Entry 6V7B (electron microscopy, 3.40 A resolution); this record covers chains 2 and D of the 48 polymer chains in the assembly.

== Chain 2 ==
Molecule: A-DNA
Source organism: Pyrobaculum filamentous virus 1
Sequence (323 nucleotides; each row starts with the number of its first residue):
   210 TATATATATATATATATATATATATATATATATATATATATATATATATA
   260 TATATATATATATATATATATATATATATATATATATATATATATATATA
   310 TATATATATATATATATATATATATATATATATATATATATATATATATA
   360 TATATATATATATATATATATATATATATATATATATATATATATATATA
   410 TATATATATATATATATATATATATATATATATATATATATATATATATA
   460 TATATATATATATATATATATATATATATATATATATATATATATATATA
   510 TATATATATATATATATATATAT

== Chain D ==
Protein: Structural protein VP1
Source organism: Pyrobaculum filamentous virus 1
UniProt: A0A140F3K6 (A0A140F3K6_9VIRU); numbering as in UniProt (aligned over 1-129)
Sequence (129 residues; row label = number of the first residue in the row):
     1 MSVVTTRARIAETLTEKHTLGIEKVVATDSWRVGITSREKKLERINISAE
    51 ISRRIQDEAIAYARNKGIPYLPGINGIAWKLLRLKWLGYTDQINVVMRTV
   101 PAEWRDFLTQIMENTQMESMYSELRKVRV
Not modelled in the structure: 1-9, 129
Construct notes: conflict Glu43 (Gly in A0A140F3K6), Arg54 (Lys in A0A140F3K6), Thr115 (Ile in A0A140F3K6)

== Chain 2 / chain D interface ==
Pairs across the interface - 34 pairs, chain 2 then chain D:
  DA385(2) - Gly73(D)  sugar contact
  DA385(2) - Gly76(D)  base contact
  DA385(2) - Ile77(D)  phosphate contact
  DT386(2) - Gly76(D)  sugar contact
  DT386(2) - Trp79(D)  base contact
  DT386(2) - Lys80(D)  salt bridge to the phosphate
  DA387(2) - Ser48(D)  hydrogen bond to the base
  DA387(2) - Trp79(D)  sugar contact
  DA387(2) - Lys80(D)  phosphate contact
  DA387(2) - Arg83(D)  salt bridge to the phosphate
  DT388(2) - Arg44(D)  phosphate contact
  DT388(2) - Ile45(D)  base contact
  DT388(2) - Ser48(D)  sugar contact
  DT388(2) - Lys126(D)  sugar contact
  DA389(2) - Lys41(D)  sugar contact
  DA389(2) - Arg44(D)  salt bridge to the phosphate
  DA389(2) - Ile45(D)  sugar contact
  DT390(2) - Trp31(D)  hydrogen bond to the base
  DT390(2) - Gly34(D)  phosphate contact
  DT390(2) - Ile35(D)  sugar contact
  DT390(2) - Lys41(D)  salt bridge to the phosphate
  DA391(2) - Val25(D)  phosphate contact
  DA391(2) - Ser30(D)  sugar contact
  DA391(2) - Trp31(D)  sugar contact
  DA391(2) - Arg38(D)  salt bridge to the phosphate
  DT392(2) - His18(D)  hydrogen bond to the base
  DT392(2) - Gly21(D)  phosphate contact
  DT392(2) - Lys24(D)  salt bridge to the phosphate
  DT392(2) - Val25(D)  sugar contact
  DA393(2) - Leu14(D)  phosphate contact
  DA393(2) - Lys17(D)  sugar contact
  DA393(2) - His18(D)  sugar contact
  DT394(2) - Leu14(D)  phosphate contact
  DT394(2) - Lys17(D)  salt bridge to the phosphate
Other interface residues (no listed pair), chain D (26 interface residues in all): Ile22, Leu42, Asn75, Glu123

== Overview ==
Chain 2 and chain D form an interface of 10 and 26 residues respectively, with 3 hydrogen bonds and 7 salt
bridges. Among the polar pairs are DA387(2)-Ser48(D), DT390(2)-Trp31(D) and DT392(2)-His18(D).
Here chain 2 is A-DNA and chain D is Structural protein VP1, both from Pyrobaculum filamentous virus 1. Entry
6V7B (Cryo-EM reconstruction of Pyrobaculum filamentous virus 2 (PFV2)) was determined by electron microscopy.
